8BMP - chains B and D of the 4 polymer chains in the assembly; structure by electron microscopy, 3.20 A resolution.

# Chain B
Name: Energy-coupling factor transporter ATP-binding protein EcfA2
From: Lactobacillus delbrueckii subsp. bulgaricus ATCC 11842
Notes: EC 3.6.3.-
UniProtKB: Q1GBI9 (ECFA2_LACDA); numbering as in UniProt (aligned over 1-287)
Sequence (287 residues; each row starts with the number of its first residue):
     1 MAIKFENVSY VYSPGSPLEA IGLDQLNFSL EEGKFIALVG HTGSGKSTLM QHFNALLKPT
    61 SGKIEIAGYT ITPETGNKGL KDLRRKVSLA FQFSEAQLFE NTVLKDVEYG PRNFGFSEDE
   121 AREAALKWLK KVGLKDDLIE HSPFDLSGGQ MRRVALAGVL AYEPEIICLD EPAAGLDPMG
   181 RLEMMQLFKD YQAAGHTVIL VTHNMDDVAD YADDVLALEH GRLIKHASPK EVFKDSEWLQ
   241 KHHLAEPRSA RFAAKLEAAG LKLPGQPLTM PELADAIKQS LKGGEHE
Not modelled in the structure: 1, 283-287
Ligand contacts:
  - ADP (adenosine-5'-diphosphate): Tyr12, Ala20, Gly22, His41, Thr42, Gly43, Ser44, Gly45, Lys46, Ser47, Thr48
  - Mg2+ (MG): Ser47, Gln92, Asp170
UniProt features mapped onto this chain:
  - binding site (ATP): Gly40 to Ser47

# Chain D
Name: Energy-coupling factor transporter transmembrane protein EcfT
From: Lactobacillus delbrueckii subsp. bulgaricus ATCC 11842
UniProtKB: Q1GBI8 (Q1GBI8_LACDA); residue numbers follow UniProt; this construct covers 1-265
Sequence (265 residues; numbered 1 to 265; the number before each row is that of its first residue):
     1 MSKIIIGRYL PGTTFVYRVD PRAKLLTTFY FIIMIFLANN WVSYLVISIF GLAYVFATGL
    61 KARVFWDGVK PMIWMIVFTS LLQTFFMAGG KVYWHWWIFT LSSEGLINGL YVFIRFAMII
   121 LVSTVMTVTT KPLEIADAME WMLTPLKLFK VNVGMISLVI SIALRFVPTL FDQTVKIMNA
   181 QRSRGADFND GGLVKRAKSV VPMLVPLFID SLEVALDLST AMESRGYKGS EGRTRYRILE
   241 WSKVDLIPVA YCLLLTILMI TTRKH
Not modelled in the structure: 1-4

# Chain B / chain D interface
Pairs across the interface (33):
  Gln51(B) with Asn179(D), hydrogen bond
  Asn54(B) with Ser183(D)
  Leu56(B) with Asn179(D); Ser183(D)
  Lys81(B) with Gly185(D); Asp187(D), salt bridge
  Arg84(B) with Arg182(D); Ser183(D)
  Leu89(B) with Ser183(D)
  Phe91(B) with Ala180(D), hydrophobic; Ser183(D)
  Ala96(B) with Pro206(D)
  Gln97(B) with Ala180(D); Gln181(D), hydrogen bond (backbone-side chain); Arg184(D)
  Phe99(B) with Gln181(D); Arg184(D); Pro202(D), hydrophobic; Val205(D), hydrophobic; Pro206(D)
  Asp106(B) with Arg184(D), salt bridge
  Tyr109(B) with Arg184(D); Ala186(D); Pro202(D)
  Gly110(B) with Arg184(D)
  Asn113(B) with Arg184(D); Gly185(D)
  Phe114(B) with Arg184(D); Gly185(D)
  Phe144(B) with Val205(D), hydrophobic; Ile209(D), hydrophobic
  Tyr162(B) with Ser183(D); Arg184(D)
Interface residues without a listed pair, chain B (19 interface residues in all): Ser88, Gly158
Interface residues without a listed pair, chain D (15 interface residues in all): Gln173, Val201

# In short
19 residues of chain B face 15 of chain D across their interface; the contacts include 2 hydrogen bonds and 2
salt bridges. Polar contacts include Lys81(B)-Asp187(D), Asp106(B)-Arg184(D) and Gln51(B)-Asn179(D). Ligands
of chain B: ADP and Mg2+.
Here chain B is Energy-coupling factor transporter ATP-binding protein EcfA2 and chain D is Energy-coupling
factor transporter transmembrane protein EcfT, both from Lactobacillus delbrueckii subsp. bulgaricus ATCC
11842. Entry 8BMP (Cryo-EM structure of the folate-specific ECF transporter complex in MSP2N2 lipid nanodiscs
bound to ATP and ...) was determined by electron microscopy together with 8BMQ, 8BMR and 8BMS from the same
study.
